PDB entry 3WYG | X-ray diffraction, 2.15 A resolution | chains C and D of the 3 polymer chains in the assembly

[Chain C]
Protein: Exportin-1
Source organism: Saccharomyces cerevisiae S288c
UniProt: P30822 (XPO1_YEAST); residue numbers follow UniProt; this construct covers 1-376, 414-1084
Chain sequence (1049 residues; each row starts with the number of its first residue; note: 37 numbers in that range are skipped by the numbering (no residue carries them; nothing is unmodelled there); numbers below 1 keep their minus sign (Gly-1 is residue -1)):
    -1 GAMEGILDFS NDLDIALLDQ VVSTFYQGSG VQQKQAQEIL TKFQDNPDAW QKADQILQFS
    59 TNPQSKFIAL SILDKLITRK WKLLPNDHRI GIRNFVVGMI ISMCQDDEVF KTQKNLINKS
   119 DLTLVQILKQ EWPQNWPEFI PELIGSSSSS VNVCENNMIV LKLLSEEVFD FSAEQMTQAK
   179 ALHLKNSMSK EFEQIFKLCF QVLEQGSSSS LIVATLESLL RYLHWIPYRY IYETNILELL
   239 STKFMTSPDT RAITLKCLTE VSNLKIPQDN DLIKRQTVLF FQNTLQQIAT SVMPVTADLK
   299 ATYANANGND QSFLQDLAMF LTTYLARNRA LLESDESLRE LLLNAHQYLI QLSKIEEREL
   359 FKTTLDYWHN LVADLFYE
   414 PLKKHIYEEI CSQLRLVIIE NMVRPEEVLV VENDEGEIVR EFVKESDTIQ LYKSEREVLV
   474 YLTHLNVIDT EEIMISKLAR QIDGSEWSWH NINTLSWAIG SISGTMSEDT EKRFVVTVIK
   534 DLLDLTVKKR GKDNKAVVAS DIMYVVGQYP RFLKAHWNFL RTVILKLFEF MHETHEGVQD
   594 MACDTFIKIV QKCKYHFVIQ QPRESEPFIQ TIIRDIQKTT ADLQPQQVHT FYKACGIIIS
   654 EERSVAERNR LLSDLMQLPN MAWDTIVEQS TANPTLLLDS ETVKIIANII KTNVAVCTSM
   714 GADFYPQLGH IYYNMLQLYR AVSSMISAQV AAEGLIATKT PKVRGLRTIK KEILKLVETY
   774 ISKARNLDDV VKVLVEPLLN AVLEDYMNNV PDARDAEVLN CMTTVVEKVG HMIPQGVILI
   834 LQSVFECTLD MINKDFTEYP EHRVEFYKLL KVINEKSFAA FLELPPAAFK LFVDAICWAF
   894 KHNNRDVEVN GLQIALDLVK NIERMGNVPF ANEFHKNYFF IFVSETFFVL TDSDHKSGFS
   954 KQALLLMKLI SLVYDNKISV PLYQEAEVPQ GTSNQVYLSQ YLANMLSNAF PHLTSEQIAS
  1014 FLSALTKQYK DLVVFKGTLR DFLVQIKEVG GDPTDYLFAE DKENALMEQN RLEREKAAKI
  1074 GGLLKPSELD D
Disordered / not traced: -1 to 9, 978-983, 1056-1084
Construct notes: expression tag (-1 to 0)
Swiss-Prot annotation at these positions:
  - modified residue: Ser1080 (Phosphoserine)
What the authors report for this chain:
  - mutagenesis - F93A, W891A: decreased binding to NES
  - mutagenesis - F93A/W891A: decreased binding to Nup116p and Nsp1p
  - mutagenesis - F93A/W891A: decreased binding to phenyl-sepharose

[Chain D]
Protein: cAMP-dependent protein kinase inhibitor alpha
Source organism: Homo sapiens
UniProt: P61925 (IPKA_HUMAN); residues 1-76 here = UniProt positions 1-76
Chain sequence (76 residues; numbered 1 to 76; the number before each row is that of its first residue):
     1 MTDVETTYAD FIASGRTGRR NAIHDILVSS ASGNLNELAL KLAGLDINKT EGEEDAQRSS
    61 TEQSGEAQGE AAKSES
Disordered / not traced: 1-32, 53-76
Construct notes: engineered mutation Leu35 (Ser in P61925)
Swiss-Prot annotation at these positions:
  - site (Important for inhibition): Arg16, Arg19, Arg20
  - modified residue: Thr2 (N-acetylthreonine)

[Interface between chain C and chain D]
Pairs across the interface (38):
  Lys525(C) - Gly33(D)
  Lys525(C) - Asn34(D)  hydrogen bond (side chain-backbone)
  Lys525(C) - Leu35(D)
  Val529(C) - Leu35(D)  hydrophobic
  Lys533(C) - Glu37(D)  salt bridge
  Lys533(C) - Leu38(D)
  Leu536(C) - Lys41(D)
  Leu536(C) - Leu42(D)
  Thr539(C) - Leu45(D)
  Val540(C) - Glu51(D)
  Val540(C) - Gly52(D)
  Lys541(C) - Gly52(D)
  Lys542(C) - Gly52(D)
  Arg543(C) - Gly52(D)
  Lys545(C) - Ile47(D)
  Lys545(C) - Asn48(D)  hydrogen bond
  Lys548(C) - Ile47(D)
  Lys548(C) - Lys49(D)
  Ala549(C) - Ile47(D)
  Ala552(C) - Ile47(D)  hydrophobic
  Ile555(C) - Leu42(D)  hydrophobic
  Ile555(C) - Leu45(D)  hydrophobic
  Phe565(C) - Leu35(D)  hydrophobic
  His569(C) - Gly33(D)  hydrogen bond (side chain-backbone)
  His569(C) - Asn34(D)
  His569(C) - Leu35(D)
  Asn571(C) - Asn36(D)  hydrogen bond
  Asn571(C) - Ala39(D)
  Phe572(C) - Leu38(D)  hydrophobic
  Phe572(C) - Ala39(D)  hydrophobic
  Thr575(C) - Ala39(D)
  Thr575(C) - Ala43(D)
  Val576(C) - Leu42(D)  hydrophobic
  Lys579(C) - Leu42(D)
  Lys579(C) - Ala43(D)  hydrogen bond (side chain-backbone)
  Lys579(C) - Leu45(D)  hydrogen bond (side chain-backbone)
  Glu586(C) - Ile47(D)
  Glu586(C) - Asn48(D)  hydrogen bond
Interface residues without a listed pair, chain C (25 interface residues in all): Ile532, Glu582, Phe583
Interface residues without a listed pair, chain D (17 interface residues in all): Asp46

[Summary]
25 residues of chain C and 17 residues of chain D are in contact; the contacts include 7 hydrogen bonds and 1
salt bridge. Polar pairs include Lys533(C)-Glu37(D), Lys525(C)-Asn34(D) and Lys545(C)-Asn48(D). The paper
reports that F93A and W891A of chain C reduce binding to NES; F93A/W891A of chain C reduce binding to Nup116p
and Nsp1p.
Here chain C is Exportin-1 (Saccharomyces cerevisiae S288c) and chain D is cAMP-dependent protein kinase
inhibitor alpha (Homo sapiens). Entry 3WYG (Crystal structure of Xpo1p-PKI-Gsp1p-GTP complex) was determined
by X-ray diffraction, deposited together with 3WYF.
